Entry 8ZVI (electron microscopy, 3.40 A resolution); this record covers chains A and a of the 14 polymer chains in the assembly.

Chain A:
Name: Major capsid protein
From: Escherichia phage T5
Reference sequence: Q6QGD8 (CAPSD_BPT5); residues 1-458 here = UniProt positions 1-458
Amino-acid sequence (458 residues; each row starts with the number of its first residue):
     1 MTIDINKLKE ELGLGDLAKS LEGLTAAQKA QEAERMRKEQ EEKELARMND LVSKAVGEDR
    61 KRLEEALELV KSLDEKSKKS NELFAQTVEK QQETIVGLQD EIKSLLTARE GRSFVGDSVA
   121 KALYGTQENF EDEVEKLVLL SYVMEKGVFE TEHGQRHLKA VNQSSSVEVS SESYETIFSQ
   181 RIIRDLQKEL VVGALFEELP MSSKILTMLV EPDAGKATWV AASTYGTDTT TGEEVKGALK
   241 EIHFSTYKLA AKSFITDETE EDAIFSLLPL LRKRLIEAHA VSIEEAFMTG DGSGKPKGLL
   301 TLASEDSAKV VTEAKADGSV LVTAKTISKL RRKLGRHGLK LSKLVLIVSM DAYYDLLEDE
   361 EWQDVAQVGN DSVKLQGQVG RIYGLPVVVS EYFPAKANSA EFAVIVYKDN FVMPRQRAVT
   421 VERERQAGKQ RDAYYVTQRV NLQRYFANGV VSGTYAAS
Unresolved in the structure: 1-160, 458
UniProt features mapped onto this chain:
  - site: Lys159, Ala160 (Cleavage)
  - mutagenesis: Leu45 (L45P: Confers resistance to Pycsar-mediated defense), Ile183 (I183T: Confers resistance to Pycsar-mediated defense), Met201 (M201V: Confers resistance to Pycsar-mediated defense), Met208 (M208T: Confers resistance to Pycsar-mediated defense), Glu260 (E260G: Confers resistance to Pycsar-mediated defense), Ile283 (I283T: Confers resistance to Pycsar-mediated defense), Ser328 (S328P: Confers resistance to Pycsar-mediated defense, reduced fitness compared to wild-type phage), Tyr353 (Y353C: Confers resistance to Pycsar-mediated defense, reduced fitness compared to wild-type phage)

Chain a:
Name: Decoration protein
From: Escherichia phage T5
Reference sequence: Q6QGD6 (DECO_BPT5); residue numbers follow UniProt; this construct covers 1-164
Amino-acid sequence (164 residues; numbered 1 to 164; the number before each row is that of its first residue):
     1 MIDYSGLRTI FGEKLPESHI FFATVAAHKY VPSYAFLRRE LGLSSAHTNR KVWKKFVEAY
    61 GKAIPPAPPA PPLTLSKDLT ASMSVEEGAA LTLSVTATGG TGPYTYAWTK DGSPIPDASG
   121 ATYTKPTAAA EDAGSYKVTV TDSKQVSKDS TTCAVTVNPT VPGG
Unresolved in the structure: 1, 68-164

Chain A / chain a interface:
Contacting residue pairs (8):
  Glu360(A) with Glu17(a); Ser18(a), hydrogen bond; Arg50(a), salt bridge
  Glu361(A) with Arg50(a); Lys54(a)
  Gln367(A) with Thr48(a), hydrogen bond; Asn49(a); Arg50(a)
Also at the interface, not in a pair above, chain A (5 interface residues in all): Asp364, Ala366
Also at the interface, not in a pair above, chain a (7 interface residues in all): His19

Overview:
Chain A and chain a form an interface of 5 and 7 residues respectively, with 2 hydrogen bonds and 1 salt
bridge. Among the polar pairs are Glu360(A)-Arg50(a), Glu360(A)-Ser18(a) and Gln367(A)-Thr48(a). UniProt lists
8 mutagenesis sites on chain A.
Here chain A is Major capsid protein and chain a is Decoration protein, both from Escherichia phage T5. Entry
8ZVI (Structure of the bacteriophage T5 capsid) was determined by electron microscopy, deposited together with
9ILP, 9IMV and 9IOZ.
